Entry 5CZI (X-ray diffraction, 2.60 A resolution); this record covers chains A and B.

== Chain A ==
Protein: Epidermal growth factor receptor
From: Homo sapiens
Notes: EC 2.7.10.1; fragment: egfr
Reference sequence: P00533 (EGFR_HUMAN); numbering as in UniProt (aligned over 694-1022)
Amino-acid sequence (331 residues; row label = number of the first residue in the row):
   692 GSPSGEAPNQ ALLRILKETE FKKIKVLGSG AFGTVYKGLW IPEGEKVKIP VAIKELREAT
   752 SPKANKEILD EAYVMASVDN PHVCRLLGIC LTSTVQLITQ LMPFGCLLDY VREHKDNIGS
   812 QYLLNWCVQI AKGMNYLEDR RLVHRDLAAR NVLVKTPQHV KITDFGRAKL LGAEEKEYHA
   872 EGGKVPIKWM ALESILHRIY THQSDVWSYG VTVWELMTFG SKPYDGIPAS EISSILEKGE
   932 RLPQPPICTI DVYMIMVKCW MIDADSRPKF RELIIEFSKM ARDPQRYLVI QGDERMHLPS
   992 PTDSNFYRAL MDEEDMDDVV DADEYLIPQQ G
Not modelled in the structure: 692-695, 991-1002, 1005, 1019-1022
Differences from the reference sequence: expression tag (692-693); engineered mutation Arg858 (Leu in P00533)
Curated features (UniProtKB/Swiss-Prot):
  - active site: Asp837 (Proton acceptor)
  - binding site (ATP): Leu718 to Val726, Lys745, Thr790, Gln791, Asp855
  - site: Tyr1016 (Important for interaction with PIK3C2B)
  - modified residue: Ser695 (Phosphoserine), Lys745 (N6-(2-hydroxyisobutyryl)lysine), Tyr869 (Phosphotyrosine), Ser991 (Phosphoserine), Ser995 (Phosphoserine), Tyr998 (Phosphotyrosine), Tyr1016 (Phosphotyrosine)
  - cross-link (Glycyl lysine isopeptide (Lys-Gly)): Lys716 (interchain with G-Cter in ubiquitin), Lys737 (interchain with G-Cter in ubiquitin), Lys754 (interchain with G-Cter in ubiquitin), Lys757 (interchain with G-Cter in ubiquitin), Lys867 (interchain with G-Cter in ubiquitin), Lys929 (interchain with G-Cter in ubiquitin), Lys960 (interchain with G-Cter in ubiquitin), Lys970 (interchain with G-Cter in ubiquitin)
  - natural variant: Glu709 (E709A: Found in a lung cancer sample; E709G: Found in a lung cancer sample; E709K: Found in a lung cancer sample), Gly719 (G719A: Found in a lung cancer sample; G719C: Found in a lung cancer sample; G719D: Found in a lung cancer sample; G719S: Found in a lung cancer sample), Gly724 (G724S: Found in a lung cancer sample), Glu734 (E734K: Found in a lung cancer sample), Glu746 to Ser752 (sequence variant, change not given here; Found in a lung cancer sample), Glu746 to Thr751 (sequence variant, change not given here; Found in a lung cancer sample), Glu746 to Ala750 (deletion: Found in a lung cancer sample), Glu746 (deletion: Found in a lung cancer sample), Leu747 to Thr751 (deletion: Found in a lung cancer sample), Leu747 to Glu749 (deletion: Found in a lung cancer sample), Leu747 (L747F: Found in a lung cancer sample), Arg748 (R748P: Found in a lung cancer sample), 12 further natural variant entries in UniProt
  - mutagenesis: Pro694 (P694A: Strongly reduced phosphorylation), Pro699 (P699A: Reduced phosphorylation), Asn700 (N700A: Abolishes phosphorylation), Leu704 (L704A: Abolishes phosphorylation), Arg705 (R705A: Abolishes phosphorylation), Ile706 (I706A: Abolishes phosphorylation), Lys745 (K745A/M: Abolishes kinase activity), Asp974 (D974A: Strongly reduced phosphorylation), Arg977 (R977A: Reduced phosphorylation), Glu1005 to Asp1006 (Constitutively activated kinase), Tyr1016 (Y1016F: 50% decrease in interaction with PIK3C2B. 65% decrease in interaction with PIK3C2B; when associated with F-1197. Abolishes interaction with PIK3C2B; when associated with F-1197 and F-1092)
Reported in the primary citation:
  - catalytic residues: Asp837
  - specificity-determining residues: Lys879, Ala920

== Chain B ==
Protein: SHC Peptide substrate
Notes: fragment: shc peptide
Amino-acid sequence (9 residues; each row starts with the number of its first residue):
   101 PDHQYYNDF
Not modelled in the structure: 101, 109
Modified / non-standard residues: Tyr106 (o-phosphotyrosine; PTR)

== Chain A / chain B interface ==
Residue-residue contacts - 15 pairs, chain A then chain B:
  Asp837(A) with Tyr105(B), hydrogen bond
  Arg841(A) with Gln104(B); Tyr105(B), hydrogen bond
  Gly874(A) with Asp108(B)
  Lys875(A) with Tyr106(B); Asn107(B)
  Val876(A) with Gln104(B); Tyr105(B); Tyr106(B), hydrogen bond (backbone-backbone)
  Pro877(A) with Gln104(B); Tyr105(B)
  Ile878(A) with Gln104(B)
  Lys879(A) with Tyr106(B)
  Arg889(A) with Asp108(B), hydrogen bond (side chain-backbone)
  Ala920(A) with Tyr106(B)
Interface residues without a listed pair, chain A (14 interface residues in all): Asn842, Gly873, Trp880, Pro919
From the paper, about this interface:
  - interface residues, chain A: Asp837(A), Gly874(A), Lys879(A), Ala920(A)

== Summary ==
Chain A and chain B form an interface of 14 and 5 residues respectively; the contacts include 4 hydrogen
bonds. Polar contacts include Asp837(A)-Tyr105(B), Arg841(A)-Tyr105(B) and Arg889(A)-Asp108(B). From the
paper: the catalytic residue Asp837(A); interface residues Asp837(A), Gly874(A) and Lys879(A) among others.
Here chain A is Epidermal growth factor receptor (Homo sapiens) and chain B is SHC Peptide substrate. Entry
5CZI (Egfr L858R mutant in complex with a shc peptide substrate) was determined by X-ray diffraction,
deposited together with 5CZH.
